PDB entry 5J5F | X-ray diffraction, 2.04 A resolution | chains A and B of the 5 polymer chains in the assembly

[Chain A (and B)]
Molecule: Acetylcholine-binding protein
Source organism: Lymnaea stagnalis
Notes: chain B of this document is another copy of the same molecule, construct and numbering; everything in this record applies to it too
UniProtKB: P58154 (ACHP_LYMST); residues 1-210 here correspond to UniProt positions 20-229 (UniProt number = residue number + 19)
Amino-acid sequence (218 residues; each row starts with the number of its first residue; numbers below 1 keep their minus sign (Asp-7 is residue -7)):
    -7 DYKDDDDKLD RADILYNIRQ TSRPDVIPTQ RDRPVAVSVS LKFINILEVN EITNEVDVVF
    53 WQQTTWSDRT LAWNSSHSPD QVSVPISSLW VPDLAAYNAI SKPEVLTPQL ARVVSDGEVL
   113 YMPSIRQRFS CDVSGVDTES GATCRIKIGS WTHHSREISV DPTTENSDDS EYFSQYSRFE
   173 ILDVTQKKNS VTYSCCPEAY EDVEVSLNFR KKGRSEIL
Unresolved in the structure: 205-210 (chain B: 206-210)
Differences from the reference sequence: expression tag (-7 to 0)
Disulfide bonds: Cys123-Cys136, Cys187-Cys188
Covalently attached groups: N-acetylglucosamine (NAG) linked to Asn66
Ligand contacts:
  - 6GH (N~4~,N~4~-bis[(pyridin-2-yl)methyl]-6-(thiophen-3-yl)pyrimidine-2,4-diamine), molecule 1: Trp53, Gln55, Thr56, Thr57, Leu102, Arg104, Leu112, Tyr113, Met114, Tyr164
  - 6GH, molecule 2: Tyr89, Ser142, Trp143, Thr144, Val183, Tyr185, Cys187, Cys188, Glu190, Tyr192

[How chain A and chain B interact]
Residue-residue contacts (65; chain A residue first):
  Arg15(A) - Leu1(B)
  Arg15(A) - Ala4(B)
  Asp17(A) - Leu7(B)
  Asp17(A) - Arg11(B)  salt bridge
  Asp17(A) - Pro77(B)
  Val18(A) - Lys0(B)
  Val18(A) - Arg3(B)
  Val18(A) - Ala4(B)  hydrophobic
  Val18(A) - Leu7(B)  hydrophobic
  Ile19(A) - Lys0(B)
  Ile19(A) - Arg3(B)
  Pro20(A) - Lys0(B)
  Thr21(A) - Asp-2(B)  hydrogen bond (side chain-backbone)
  Thr21(A) - Lys0(B)
  Asp24(A) - Lys-5(B)  salt bridge
  Asp24(A) - Asp-2(B)
  Arg25(A) - Asp-2(B)  hydrogen bond (backbone-side chain)
  Pro26(A) - Asp-2(B)
  Ile44(A) - Arg170(B)
  Thr45(A) - Arg170(B)
  Asn46(A) - Tyr168(B)  hydrogen bond (side chain-backbone)
  Glu47(A) - Leu39(B)
  Asp60(A) - Lys0(B)  salt bridge
  Asp85(A) - Pro100(B)
  Asp85(A) - Leu102(B)
  Leu86(A) - Pro100(B)
  Ala87(A) - Pro100(B)
  Tyr89(A) - Trp53(B)
  Ala91(A) - Leu98(B)
  Ile92(A) - Asn37(B)
  Ile92(A) - Leu98(B)
  Ile92(A) - Arg118(B)  hydrogen bond (backbone-side chain)
  Ser93(A) - Leu98(B)
  Lys94(A) - Glu96(B)  salt bridge
  Lys94(A) - Val97(B)
  Lys94(A) - Leu98(B)
  Ser122(A) - Asn37(B)  hydrogen bond
  Ser122(A) - Ser166(B)  hydrogen bond
  Cys123(A) - Tyr168(B)  hydrophobic
  Asp124(A) - Tyr168(B)
  Trp143(A) - Trp53(B)
  Trp143(A) - Thr99(B)
  Trp143(A) - Pro100(B)
  Trp143(A) - Met114(B)  hydrogen bond (side chain-backbone)
  Thr144(A) - Ser75(B)  hydrogen bond
  Thr144(A) - Leu102(B)
  Thr144(A) - Arg104(B)  hydrogen bond (backbone-side chain)
  His145(A) - Ser75(B)
  His145(A) - Arg104(B)
  His146(A) - Asp-3(B)  salt bridge
  His146(A) - Arg104(B)
  Arg148(A) - Tyr-6(B)
  Arg148(A) - Asp-3(B)  salt bridge
  Arg148(A) - Asp-2(B)
  Glu149(A) - Asp-2(B)
  Glu149(A) - Arg3(B)  salt bridge
  Glu149(A) - Gln73(B)
  Glu149(A) - Arg104(B)  salt bridge
  Tyr185(A) - Trp53(B)
  Tyr185(A) - Glu163(B)
  Tyr185(A) - Tyr164(B)
  Ser186(A) - Glu163(B)  hydrogen bond (backbone-side chain)
  Cys187(A) - Gln55(B)
  Cys187(A) - Tyr164(B)
  Glu190(A) - Gln73(B)
Interface residues without a listed pair, chain A (38 interface residues in all): Thr62, Pro95, Thr184
Interface residues without a listed pair, chain B (35 interface residues in all): Asp-1, Val51, Pro115, Ser116

[Overview]
38 residues of chain A and 35 residues of chain B are in contact, with 10 hydrogen bonds and 8 salt bridges.
Polar pairs include Asp17(A)-Arg11(B), Asp24(A)-Lys-5(B) and Asp60(A)-Lys0(B). Chain A binds compound 6GH.
N-acetylglucosamine is covalently linked to Asn66(A).
Both chains are Acetylcholine-binding protein (Lymnaea stagnalis). Entry 5J5F (X-Ray Crystal Structure of
Acetylcholine Binding Protein (AChBP) in Complex with
N4,N4-bis[(pyridin-2-yl)methyl]-6-(thiophen-3-yl)pyrimidine-2,4-diamine) was determined by X-ray diffraction
(same publication as 5J5G, 5J5H and 5J5I).
